1LBH - chains A and C of the 4 polymer chains in the assembly; structure by X-ray diffraction, 3.20 A resolution.

# Chain A (and C)
Molecule: Intact lactose operon repressor with gratuitous inducer iptg
Source organism: Escherichia coli
Notes: chain C of this document is another copy of the same molecule, construct and numbering; everything in this record applies to it too
UniProt: P03023 (LACI_ECOLI); numbering as in UniProt (aligned over 1-360)
Chain sequence (360 residues; numbered 1 to 360; the number before each row is that of its first residue):
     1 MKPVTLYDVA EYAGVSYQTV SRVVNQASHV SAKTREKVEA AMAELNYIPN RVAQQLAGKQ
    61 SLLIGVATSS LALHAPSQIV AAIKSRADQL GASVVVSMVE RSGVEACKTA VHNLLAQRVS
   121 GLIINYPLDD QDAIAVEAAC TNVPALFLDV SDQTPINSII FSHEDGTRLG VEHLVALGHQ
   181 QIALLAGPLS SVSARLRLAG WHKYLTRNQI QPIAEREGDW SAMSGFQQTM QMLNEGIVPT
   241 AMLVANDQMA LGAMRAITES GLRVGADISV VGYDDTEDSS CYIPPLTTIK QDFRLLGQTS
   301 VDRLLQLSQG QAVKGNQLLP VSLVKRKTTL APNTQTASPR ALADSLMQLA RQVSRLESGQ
Not modelled in the structure: 1-61, 358-360
Construct notes: conflict T109 (Ala in P03023), L286 (Ser in P03023)
Small-molecule neighbours: 1-methylethyl 1-thio-galactoside (IPT; 1-methylethyl 1-thio-beta-D-galactopyranoside): S69, A75, P76, I79, N125, L148, D149, S191, S193, R197, W220, N246, Y273, D274, Q291
Curated features (UniProtKB/Swiss-Prot):
  - DNA-binding region: L6 to N25 (H-T-H motif)
  - natural variant: Y282 (Y282D: In T41 mutant)
  - mutagenesis: Y17 (Y17H: Broadening of specificity), R22 (R22N: Recognizes an operator variant)
Reported in the primary citation:
  - binding site for 1-methylethyl 1-thio-galactoside: L73, A75, P76, I79, R197, W220, N246, F293
  - allosteric site: L90 to E100 (proposed by the authors, not directly observed)
  - self-association interface (contacts with another copy of this molecule); pairs are residue here / residue on that copy: H74-D278 (salt bridge), K84-E100 (salt bridge)
  - contacts within the chain: Q117-R118

# Chain A / chain C interface
Contacting residue pairs - 27 pairs, chain A then chain C:
  S338(A) with E357(C)
  P339(A) with E357(C)
  R340(A) with V353(C); S354(C); E357(C), hydrogen bond (backbone-side chain)
  L342(A) with V353(C), hydrophobic; E357(C)
  A343(A) with A350(C); V353(C); S354(C); E357(C)
  D344(A) with S354(C), hydrogen bond
  L346(A) with A350(C), hydrophobic; V353(C), hydrophobic
  M347(A) with M347(C), hydrophobic; A350(C), hydrophobic; R351(C)
  L349(A) with L346(C)
  A350(A) with A343(C); L346(C), hydrophobic; M347(C), hydrophobic
  R351(A) with M347(C), hydrogen bond
  V353(A) with A343(C)
  S354(A) with A343(C)
  E357(A) with S338(C); P339(C); R340(C), salt bridge
Interface residues without a listed pair, chain A (15 interface residues in all): A341
Interface residues without a listed pair, chain C (12 interface residues in all): L342

# Summary
15 residues of chain A face 12 of chain C across their interface; the contacts include 3 hydrogen bonds and 1
salt bridge. Polar contacts include E357(A)-R340(C), D344(A)-S354(C) and R351(A)-M347(C). Bound to chain A:
1-methylethyl 1-thio-galactoside. The paper reports a binding site for 1-methylethyl 1-thio-galactoside at
L73(A), A75(A) and P76(A) among others; an allosteric site at L90(A).
Both chains are Intact lactose operon repressor with gratuitous inducer iptg (Escherichia coli). Entry 1LBH
(Intact lactose operon repressor with gratuitous inducer iptg) was determined by X-ray diffraction together
with 1LBI and 1LBG from the same study.
